7N5P - chains D and E of the 5 polymer chains in the assembly; structure by X-ray diffraction, 2.09 A resolution.

# Chain D
Protein: Fusion protein of T cell receptor alpha variable 21-DV12 and T-cell receptor, sp3.4 alpha chain
Organism: Mus musculus
UniProtKB: chimeric construct of A0A075B6C4, K7N5N2: residues 1-106 from A0A075B6C4 (A0A075B6C4_MOUSE) positions 18-107 (offset varies); residues 128-220 from K7N5N2 positions 115-207 (UniProt number = residue number - 13)
Chain sequence (204 residues; numbered 1 to 220 plus 3 insertion-coded residues; 19 numbers in that range are skipped by the numbering (no residue carries them; nothing is unmodelled there); the number before each row is that of its first residue; a row labelled like 84A-84C holds insertion residues (84A, then the next letters in order)):
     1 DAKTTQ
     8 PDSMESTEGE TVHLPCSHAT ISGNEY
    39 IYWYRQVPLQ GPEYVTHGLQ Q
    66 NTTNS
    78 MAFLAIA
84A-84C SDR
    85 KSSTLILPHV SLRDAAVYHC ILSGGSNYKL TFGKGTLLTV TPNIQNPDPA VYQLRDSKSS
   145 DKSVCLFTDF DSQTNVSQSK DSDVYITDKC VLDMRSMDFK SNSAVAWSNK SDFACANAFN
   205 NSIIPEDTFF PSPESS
Not modelled in the structure: 1-2, 165, 218-220
Disulfide bonds: Cys23-Cys104, Cys149-Cys199
Sequence notes: linker (107-127)
Ion coordination: Na+: Gln59 (shared with 1 residue of chain A)

# Chain E
Protein: Fusion protein of T cell receptor beta, variable 29 and Human nkt tcr beta chain
Organism: Mus musculus
UniProtKB: chimeric construct of A0A0G2LB96, K7N5M4: residues 1-107 from A0A0G2LB96 (A0A0G2LB96_MOUSE) positions 20-113 (offset varies); residues 111-253 from K7N5M4 positions 107-249 (UniProt number = residue number - 4)
Chain sequence (240 residues; row label = number of the first residue in the row; note: 13 numbers in that range are skipped by the numbering (no residue carries them; nothing is unmodelled there)):
     1 DMKVTQMPRY LIKRMGENVL LECGQDMSHE T
    39 MYWYRQDPGL GLQLIYISYD VDS
    66 NSEGDIP
    74 KGYRVSRK
    83 KREHFSLILD SAKTNQTSVY FCASSFGREQ YFGPGTRLTV LEDLKNVFPP EVAVFEPSEA
   143 EISHTQKATL VCLATGFYPD HVELSWWVNG KEVHSGVCTD PQPLKEQPAL NDSRYALSSR
   203 LRVSATFWQN PRNHFRCQVQ FYGLSENDEW TQDRAKPVTQ IVSAEAWGRA D
Not modelled in the structure: 1, 191-194
Disulfide bonds: Cys23-Cys104, Cys154-Cys219
Sequence notes: linker (108-110); conflict Leu123 (Thr119 in K7N5M4)
Ion coordination: Na+ site 1: Tyr10, Val164; Na+ site 2 near Asp125 (its only coordinating residue here)

# How chain D and chain E interact
Cross-chain cystine bridges: Cys174(D)-Cys180(E)
Residue-residue contacts (87):
  Tyr40(D) - Arg110(E)  hydrogen bond (side chain-backbone)
  Tyr40(D) - Glu111(E)
  Tyr42(D) - Glu111(E)
  Tyr42(D) - Gln112(E)  hydrogen bond (side chain-backbone)
  Tyr42(D) - Phe114(E)  hydrophobic
  Gln44(D) - Gln44(E)  hydrogen bond
  Gln44(D) - Phe103(E)
  Gln48(D) - Phe103(E)
  Gly49(D) - Phe103(E)
  Gly49(D) - Gly115(E)
  Pro50(D) - Leu50(E)  hydrophobic
  Pro50(D) - Phe114(E)
  Tyr52(D) - Arg110(E)  hydrogen bond
  Tyr52(D) - Glu111(E)
  His55(D) - Arg110(E)
  Tyr112(D) - Thr31(E)
  Tyr112(D) - Tyr40(E)  hydrogen bond (backbone-side chain)
  Tyr112(D) - Ile55(E)  hydrophobic
  Tyr112(D) - Ser107(E)
  Tyr112(D) - Phe108(E)
  Tyr112(D) - Gly109(E)
  Tyr112(D) - Gln112(E)
  Lys113(D) - Leu52(E)
  Lys113(D) - Ile55(E)
  Lys113(D) - Tyr57(E)
  Lys113(D) - Glu68(E)
  Leu114(D) - Gln112(E)
  Phe116(D) - Phe114(E)  hydrophobic
  Asp132(D) - His146(E)  salt bridge
  Tyr136(D) - Ser140(E)
  Tyr136(D) - Ala142(E)
  Tyr136(D) - Glu143(E)
  Tyr136(D) - His146(E)
  Tyr136(D) - Thr147(E)
  Gln137(D) - Ser140(E)
  Leu138(D) - Phe137(E)
  Leu138(D) - Glu138(E)
  Leu138(D) - Thr151(E)
  Arg139(D) - Phe137(E)
  Arg139(D) - Glu138(E)  hydrogen bond (backbone-backbone)
  Asp140(D) - Ala135(E)
  Asp140(D) - Val136(E)
  Asp140(D) - Phe137(E)
  Ser141(D) - Val136(E)  hydrogen bond (backbone-backbone)
  Ser141(D) - Glu138(E)
  Lys146(D) - Phe137(E)
  Val148(D) - Phe137(E)  hydrophobic
  Leu150(D) - Thr151(E)
  Thr152(D) - Arg204(E)
  Asp153(D) - Thr147(E)
  Asp153(D) - Arg204(E)  salt bridge
  Ser166(D) - Glu188(E)  hydrogen bond (side chain-backbone)
  Ser166(D) - Gln189(E)
  Ser166(D) - Pro190(E)
  Tyr169(D) - Leu186(E)  hydrophobic
  Tyr169(D) - Lys187(E)
  Tyr169(D) - Glu188(E)  hydrogen bond (side chain-backbone)
  Ile170(D) - Leu186(E)
  Thr171(D) - Asp182(E)  hydrogen bond
  Thr171(D) - Ser200(E)  hydrogen bond
  Thr171(D) - Arg202(E)
  Asp172(D) - Arg202(E)
  Cys174(D) - Cys180(E)  disulfide
  Cys174(D) - Thr181(E)
  Cys174(D) - Arg202(E)  hydrogen bond
  Val175(D) - Cys180(E)  hydrogen bond (backbone-side chain)
  Leu176(D) - Gly178(E)
  Leu176(D) - Val179(E)
  Leu176(D) - Cys180(E)  hydrophobic
  Leu176(D) - Arg204(E)
  Asp177(D) - Ser177(E)  hydrogen bond (backbone-side chain)
  Asp177(D) - Gly178(E)  hydrogen bond (backbone-backbone)
  Met178(D) - Lys149(E)
  Met178(D) - Ser177(E)
  Met178(D) - Gly178(E)
  Met178(D) - Arg204(E)
  Met178(D) - Val205(E)
  Arg179(D) - Ser177(E)  hydrogen bond (backbone-side chain)
  Phe183(D) - Lys149(E)
  Phe183(D) - Arg204(E)
  Ser185(D) - Arg204(E)  hydrogen bond
  Ser187(D) - Arg202(E)  hydrogen bond
  Val189(D) - Arg202(E)
  Trp191(D) - Leu155(E)  hydrophobic
  Trp191(D) - Ala198(E)  hydrophobic
  Phe213(D) - His146(E)
  Pro215(D) - Ala142(E)  hydrophobic
Interface residues without a listed pair, chain D (46 interface residues in all): Leu47, Ser147, Ser180, Ala188
Interface residues without a listed pair, chain E (52 interface residues in all): Tyr42, Arg119, Pro139, Val153, Pro183, Ser206, Glu247

# Summary
46 residues of chain D face 52 of chain E across their interface; the contacts include 1 disulfide bond, 18
hydrogen bonds and 2 salt bridges. Among the polar pairs are Asp132(D)-His146(E), Asp153(D)-Arg204(E) and
Tyr40(D)-Arg110(E). Tyr10(E) and Val164(E) form the Na+ site 1.
Here chain D is Fusion protein of T cell receptor alpha variable 21-DV12 and T-cell receptor, sp3.4 alpha
chain and chain E is Fusion protein of T cell receptor beta, variable 29 and Human nkt tcr beta chain, both
from Mus musculus. Entry 7N5P (6218 TCR in complex with H2-Db PA224-233 with a cysteine mutant) was determined
by X-ray diffraction together with 7N4K, 7N5C and 7N5Q from the same study.
